7U29 - chains A and B; structure by X-ray diffraction, 2.09 A resolution.

== Chain A (and B) ==
Protein: 3C-like proteinase nsp5
Source organism: Severe acute respiratory syndrome coronavirus 2
Notes: EC 3.4.22.69; chain B of this document is another copy of the same molecule, construct and numbering; everything in this record applies to it too
UniProtKB: P0DTC1 (R1A_SARS2); residues 1-306 here correspond to UniProt positions 3264-3569 (UniProt number = residue number + 3263)
Chain sequence (306 residues; each row starts with the number of its first residue):
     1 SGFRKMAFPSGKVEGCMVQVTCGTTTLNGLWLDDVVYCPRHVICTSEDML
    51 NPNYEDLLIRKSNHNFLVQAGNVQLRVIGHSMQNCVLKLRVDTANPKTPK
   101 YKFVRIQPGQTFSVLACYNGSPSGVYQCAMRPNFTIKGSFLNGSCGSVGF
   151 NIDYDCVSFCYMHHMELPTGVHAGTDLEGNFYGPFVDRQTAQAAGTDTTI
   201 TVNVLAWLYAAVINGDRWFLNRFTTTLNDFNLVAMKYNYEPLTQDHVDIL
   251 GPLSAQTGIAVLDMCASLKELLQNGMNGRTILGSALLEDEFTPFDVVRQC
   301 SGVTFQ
Disordered / not traced: 306
Covalently attached groups: Paxlovid, bound form (4WI) linked to Cys145
Sequence notes: engineered mutation Arg90 (Lys3353 in P0DTC1)
Small-molecule neighbours: Paxlovid, bound form (4WI; (1R,2S,5S)-N-{(1E,2S)-1-imino-3-[(3S)-2-oxopyrrolidin-3-yl]propan-2-yl}-6,6-dimethyl-3-[3-methyl-N-(trifluoroacetyl)-L-valyl]-3-azabicyclo[3.1.0]hexane-2-carboxamide): His41, Met49, Tyr54, Phe140, Leu141, Asn142, Gly143, Ser144, His163, His164, Met165, Glu166, Leu167, Pro168, His172, Asp187, Arg188, Gln189, Thr190, Gln192
Reported in the primary citation:
  - mutagenesis - K90R (28,255 S-1 M-1): unchanged catalytic activity
  - mutagenesis - K90R (Ki 1.05 nM): unchanged binding to Paxlovid, bound form
  - binding site for Paxlovid, bound form: Cys145

== Interface between chain A and chain B ==
Residue-residue contacts (91):
  Ser1(A) - Gly138(B)
  Ser1(A) - Ser139(B)
  Ser1(A) - Phe140(B)  hydrogen bond (backbone-backbone)
  Ser1(A) - Glu166(B)  hydrogen bond (backbone-side chain)
  Ser1(A) - His172(B)  hydrogen bond (backbone-side chain)
  Gly2(A) - Gly138(B)
  Gly2(A) - Ser139(B)  hydrogen bond (backbone-side chain)
  Arg4(A) - Lys5(B)
  Arg4(A) - Tyr126(B)
  Arg4(A) - Gln127(B)  hydrogen bond (side chain-backbone)
  Arg4(A) - Cys128(B)
  Arg4(A) - Lys137(B)  hydrogen bond (side chain-backbone)
  Arg4(A) - Gly138(B)
  Lys5(A) - Tyr126(B)
  Met6(A) - Gly124(B)
  Met6(A) - Val125(B)
  Met6(A) - Tyr126(B)  hydrophobic
  Met6(A) - Ser139(B)
  Ala7(A) - Gly124(B)
  Ala7(A) - Val125(B)  hydrogen bond (backbone-backbone)
  Phe8(A) - Val125(B)
  Pro9(A) - Ser10(B)
  Pro9(A) - Glu14(B)
  Pro9(A) - Pro122(B)  hydrophobic
  Pro9(A) - Ser123(B)
  Ser10(A) - Pro9(B)
  Ser10(A) - Ser10(B)  hydrogen bond (side chain-backbone)
  Ser10(A) - Glu14(B)  hydrogen bond (backbone-side chain)
  Gly11(A) - Gly11(B)
  Gly11(A) - Glu14(B)  hydrogen bond (backbone-side chain)
  Glu14(A) - Pro9(B)
  Glu14(A) - Ser10(B)  hydrogen bond (side chain-backbone)
  Glu14(A) - Gly11(B)  hydrogen bond (side chain-backbone)
  Tyr118(A) - Gly302(B)
  Tyr118(A) - Thr304(B)
  Ser121(A) - Thr304(B)
  Ser121(A) - Phe305(B)
  Pro122(A) - Pro9(B)  hydrophobic
  Pro122(A) - Thr304(B)
  Pro122(A) - Phe305(B)  hydrogen bond (backbone-backbone)
  Ser123(A) - Pro9(B)
  Ser123(A) - Arg298(B)  hydrogen bond (backbone-side chain)
  Ser123(A) - Val303(B)
  Ser123(A) - Thr304(B)
  Ser123(A) - Phe305(B)
  Gly124(A) - Met6(B)
  Gly124(A) - Ala7(B)
  Gly124(A) - Arg298(B)
  Val125(A) - Met6(B)
  Val125(A) - Ala7(B)  hydrogen bond (backbone-backbone)
  Val125(A) - Phe8(B)
  Val125(A) - Val125(B)  hydrophobic
  Tyr126(A) - Lys5(B)
  Tyr126(A) - Met6(B)  hydrophobic
  Gln127(A) - Arg4(B)  hydrogen bond (backbone-side chain)
  Cys128(A) - Arg4(B)  hydrogen bond
  Lys137(A) - Arg4(B)  hydrogen bond (backbone-side chain)
  Gly138(A) - Ser1(B)
  Gly138(A) - Gly2(B)
  Gly138(A) - Phe3(B)
  Ser139(A) - Ser1(B)
  Ser139(A) - Gly2(B)  hydrogen bond (side chain-backbone)
  Ser139(A) - Met6(B)
  Ser139(A) - Gln299(B)  hydrogen bond
  Phe140(A) - Ser1(B)  hydrogen bond (backbone-backbone)
  Leu141(A) - Gln299(B)
  Leu141(A) - Cys300(B)
  Leu141(A) - Ser301(B)
  Leu141(A) - Gly302(B)
  Glu166(A) - Ser1(B)  hydrogen bond (side chain-backbone)
  His172(A) - Ser1(B)  hydrogen bond (side chain-backbone)
  Thr280(A) - Leu286(B)
  Gly283(A) - Leu286(B)
  Ala285(A) - Leu286(B)  hydrophobic
  Leu286(A) - Gly283(B)
  Leu286(A) - Ala285(B)  hydrophobic
  Glu290(A) - Arg4(B)  salt bridge
  Arg298(A) - Ser123(B)  hydrogen bond (side chain-backbone)
  Gln299(A) - Ser139(B)  hydrogen bond
  Gln299(A) - Leu141(B)
  Cys300(A) - Leu141(B)
  Ser301(A) - Leu141(B)
  Gly302(A) - Tyr118(B)
  Gly302(A) - Leu141(B)
  Val303(A) - Ser123(B)  hydrogen bond (backbone-side chain)
  Thr304(A) - Tyr118(B)
  Thr304(A) - Ser121(B)
  Thr304(A) - Pro122(B)
  Phe305(A) - Ser121(B)
  Phe305(A) - Pro122(B)  hydrogen bond (backbone-backbone)
  Phe305(A) - Ser123(B)
Other interface residues (no listed pair), chain A (43 interface residues in all): Phe3, Leu115, Gly170
Other interface residues (no listed pair), chain B (42 interface residues in all): Leu115, Thr280, Ser284

== In short ==
Chain A and chain B form an interface of 43 and 42 residues respectively; the contacts include 27 hydrogen
bonds and 1 salt bridge. Polar contacts include Glu290(A)-Arg4(B), Ser1(A)-Glu166(B) and Ser1(A)-His172(B).
The paper reports a binding site for Paxlovid, bound form at Cys145(A); K90R of chain A leaves catalytic
activity unchanged.
Chain A and chain B are both 3C-like proteinase nsp5 (Severe acute respiratory syndrome coronavirus 2); the
structure, Structure of SARS-CoV-2 Mpro mutant (K90R) in complex with Nirmatrelvir (PF-07321332), was
determined by X-ray diffraction, deposited together with 7U28 and 7TLL.
